PDB entry 9CV0 | electron microscopy, 2.84 A resolution | chains C and b of the 60 polymer chains in the assembly

# Chain C (and b)
Protein: VP1
Notes: chain b of this document is another copy of the same molecule, construct and numbering; everything in this record applies to it too
UniProtKB: A0A097PIM0 (A0A097PIM0_9VIRU); residues -137 to 569 here correspond to UniProt positions 1-707 (UniProt number = residue number + 138)
Chain sequence (707 residues; row label = number of the first residue in the row; numbers below 1 keep their minus sign (Met-137 is residue -137)):
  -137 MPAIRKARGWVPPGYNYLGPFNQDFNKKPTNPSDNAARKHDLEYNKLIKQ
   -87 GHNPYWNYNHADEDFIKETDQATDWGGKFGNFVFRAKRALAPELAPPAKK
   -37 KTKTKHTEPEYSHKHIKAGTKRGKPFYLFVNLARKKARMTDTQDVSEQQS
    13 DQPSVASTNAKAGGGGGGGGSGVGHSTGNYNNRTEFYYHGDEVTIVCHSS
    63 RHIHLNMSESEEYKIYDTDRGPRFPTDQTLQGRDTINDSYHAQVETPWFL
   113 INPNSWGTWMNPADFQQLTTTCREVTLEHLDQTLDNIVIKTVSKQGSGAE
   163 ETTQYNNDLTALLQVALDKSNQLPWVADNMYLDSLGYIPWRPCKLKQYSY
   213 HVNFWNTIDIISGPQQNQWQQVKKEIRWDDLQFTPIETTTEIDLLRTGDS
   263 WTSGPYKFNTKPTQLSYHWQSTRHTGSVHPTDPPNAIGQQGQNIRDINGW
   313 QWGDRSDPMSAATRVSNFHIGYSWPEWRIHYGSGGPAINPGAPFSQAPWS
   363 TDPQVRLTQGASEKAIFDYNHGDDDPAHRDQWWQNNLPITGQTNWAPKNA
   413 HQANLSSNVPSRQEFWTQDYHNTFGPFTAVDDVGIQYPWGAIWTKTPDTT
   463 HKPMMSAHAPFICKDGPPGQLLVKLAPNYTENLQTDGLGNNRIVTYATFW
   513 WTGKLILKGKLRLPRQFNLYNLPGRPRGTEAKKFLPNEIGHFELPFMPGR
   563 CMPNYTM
Disordered / not traced: -137 to 32
Construct notes: conflict Val35 (Ile173 in A0A097PIM0)

# Chain C / chain b interface
Contacting residue pairs - 265 pairs, chain C then chain b:
  Gln276(C) - Asp460(b)  hydrogen bond
  Gln276(C) - Thr461(b)
  Tyr279(C) - Asp242(b)  hydrogen bond
  His280(C) - Asp460(b)  hydrogen bond (side chain-backbone)
  Trp281(C) - His213(b)
  Trp281(C) - Val214(b)
  Trp281(C) - Asn215(b)
  Trp281(C) - Gln244(b)  hydrogen bond
  Ser283(C) - Ser345(b)
  Ser283(C) - Gly346(b)  hydrogen bond (side chain-backbone)
  Thr284(C) - Ala349(b)
  Arg285(C) - Asp100(b)  salt bridge
  Arg285(C) - Ser101(b)
  Arg285(C) - Tyr102(b)  hydrogen bond (side chain-backbone)
  Arg285(C) - His213(b)
  Arg285(C) - Phe216(b)
  Arg285(C) - Gly346(b)
  Arg285(C) - Gly347(b)
  Arg285(C) - Pro348(b)  hydrogen bond (side chain-backbone)
  His286(C) - His213(b)
  His286(C) - Val214(b)  hydrogen bond (side chain-backbone)
  His286(C) - Phe216(b)  hydrogen bond (side chain-backbone)
  His286(C) - Ser345(b)
  His286(C) - Gly346(b)
  Thr287(C) - Trp187(b)
  Thr287(C) - His213(b)
  Gly288(C) - Val188(b)
  Gly288(C) - Asp190(b)
  Gly288(C) - His213(b)
  Ser289(C) - Val188(b)
  Ser289(C) - Asp190(b)  hydrogen bond (backbone-side chain)
  Ser289(C) - Met192(b)  hydrogen bond (side chain-backbone)
  Ser289(C) - Tyr193(b)
  Ser289(C) - His213(b)
  Val290(C) - His103(b)
  Val290(C) - Gln105(b)
  Val290(C) - Tyr193(b)
  Val290(C) - Ser211(b)
  Val290(C) - Tyr212(b)  hydrophobic
  Val290(C) - His213(b)
  His291(C) - Ser101(b)
  His291(C) - His103(b)
  His291(C) - Tyr193(b)  hydrogen bond
  Pro292(C) - Tyr193(b)
  Thr293(C) - Tyr78(b)
  Thr293(C) - Thr80(b)
  Thr293(C) - His103(b)  hydrogen bond
  Thr293(C) - Gln105(b)  hydrogen bond
  Pro295(C) - Tyr78(b)
  Pro295(C) - Glu107(b)
  Pro296(C) - Tyr78(b)
  Gln302(C) - Asp79(b)  hydrogen bond
  Gln302(C) - Thr80(b)
  Gly303(C) - Tyr78(b)
  Gly303(C) - Asp79(b)  hydrogen bond (backbone-backbone)
  Gly303(C) - Thr80(b)
  Gly303(C) - Asp81(b)  hydrogen bond (backbone-backbone)
  Gln304(C) - Asp81(b)
  Asn305(C) - Thr80(b)  hydrogen bond
  Asn305(C) - Asp81(b)  hydrogen bond
  Asn305(C) - Gly83(b)
  Asn305(C) - Ser101(b)
  Asn305(C) - His103(b)  hydrogen bond
  Asp308(C) - Arg391(b)
  Ile309(C) - Tyr193(b)  hydrophobic
  Ile309(C) - Ile378(b)
  Ile309(C) - Arg391(b)
  Asn310(C) - Tyr193(b)
  Asn310(C) - Leu194(b)
  Asn310(C) - Ile378(b)
  Asn310(C) - Phe379(b)
  Asn310(C) - Asp380(b)
  Asn310(C) - Arg391(b)
  Gly311(C) - Tyr193(b)
  Gly311(C) - Leu194(b)
  Gly311(C) - Lys376(b)
  Gly311(C) - Ala377(b)
  Gly311(C) - Ile378(b)  hydrogen bond (backbone-backbone)
  Trp312(C) - Leu194(b)
  Trp312(C) - Glu375(b)
  Trp312(C) - Lys376(b)
  Trp312(C) - Ala377(b)
  Trp312(C) - Gln448(b)
  Trp312(C) - Trp451(b)  hydrogen bond (side chain-backbone)
  Trp312(C) - Gly452(b)
  Trp312(C) - His470(b)
  Gln313(C) - Glu375(b)
  Gln313(C) - Lys376(b)  hydrogen bond (backbone-backbone)
  Trp314(C) - Trp339(b)  hydrophobic
  Trp314(C) - Ile350(b)
  Trp314(C) - Pro352(b)  hydrophobic
  Trp314(C) - Ser374(b)
  Trp314(C) - Glu375(b)  hydrogen bond (backbone-backbone)
  Trp314(C) - Lys376(b)
  Trp314(C) - Ala469(b)  hydrophobic
  Gly315(C) - Lys376(b)
  Gly315(C) - Trp395(b)
  Asp316(C) - Arg368(b)  salt bridge
  Asp316(C) - Lys376(b)
  Asp316(C) - Trp395(b)  hydrogen bond
  Arg317(C) - Ile98(b)
  Arg317(C) - Asn99(b)  hydrogen bond
  Arg317(C) - Lys376(b)
  Arg317(C) - Ile378(b)
  Ser318(C) - Lys376(b)
  Ser318(C) - Ile378(b)
  Ser318(C) - Gln393(b)  hydrogen bond
  Met321(C) - Ile378(b)  hydrophobic
  Ser322(C) - Ile98(b)  hydrogen bond (side chain-backbone)
  Ser322(C) - Asn99(b)
  Ser322(C) - Asp100(b)
  Ser322(C) - Ser101(b)
  Ala323(C) - Asp100(b)
  Ala323(C) - Ser101(b)  hydrogen bond (backbone-side chain)
  Ala323(C) - Tyr193(b)
  Ala324(C) - Ile98(b)
  Ala324(C) - Asp100(b)  hydrogen bond (backbone-backbone)
  Ala324(C) - Pro348(b)
  Ala324(C) - Ala349(b)
  Ala324(C) - Ile350(b)
  Thr325(C) - Ile98(b)
  Arg326(C) - Asp190(b)  salt bridge
  Arg326(C) - Met192(b)
  Arg326(C) - Tyr193(b)
  Val327(C) - Met192(b)
  Val327(C) - Glu375(b)
  Val327(C) - His470(b)
  Ser328(C) - Ala469(b)
  Asn329(C) - Met192(b)
  Asn329(C) - Thr456(b)  hydrogen bond
  Asn329(C) - Ser468(b)
  Asn329(C) - Ala469(b)  hydrogen bond (backbone-backbone)
  Asn329(C) - His470(b)
  Asn329(C) - Ala471(b)  hydrogen bond (side chain-backbone)
  Phe330(C) - Thr456(b)
  Phe330(C) - Lys457(b)
  Phe330(C) - Pro459(b)
  Phe330(C) - Pro465(b)  hydrophobic
  Phe330(C) - Met467(b)
  Phe330(C) - Ser468(b)
  Phe330(C) - Ile474(b)  hydrophobic
  His331(C) - His342(b)
  His331(C) - Ile350(b)
  His331(C) - Asn351(b)
  Ser335(C) - Arg340(b)
  Ala359(C) - Trp217(b)
  Ala359(C) - Lys235(b)
  Pro360(C) - Trp217(b)  hydrophobic
  Pro360(C) - Thr219(b)  hydrogen bond (backbone-side chain)
  Pro360(C) - Val234(b)
  Pro360(C) - Lys235(b)
  Pro360(C) - Ser345(b)
  Trp361(C) - Ile220(b)
  Trp361(C) - Val234(b)  hydrophobic
  Trp361(C) - Tyr343(b)
  Ser362(C) - Lys235(b)
  Thr363(C) - Val234(b)
  Thr363(C) - Lys235(b)
  Gly403(C) - Ser345(b)  hydrogen bond (backbone-side chain)
  Thr405(C) - His342(b)  hydrogen bond (backbone-side chain)
  Thr405(C) - Gly344(b)
  Thr405(C) - Ser345(b)
  Asn406(C) - His342(b)  hydrogen bond
  Pro409(C) - Ile223(b)
  Lys410(C) - Asp221(b)  salt bridge
  Lys410(C) - Ile222(b)
  Lys410(C) - Tyr343(b)
  Asn411(C) - Arg340(b)  hydrogen bond
  Asn411(C) - Ile341(b)
  Asn411(C) - His342(b)  hydrogen bond
  Asn411(C) - Tyr343(b)
  Ala412(C) - Ile222(b)  hydrophobic
  Ala412(C) - Arg340(b)  hydrogen bond (backbone-side chain)
  Ala412(C) - Ile341(b)  hydrogen bond (backbone-backbone)
  His413(C) - Pro337(b)
  His413(C) - Glu338(b)
  His413(C) - Trp339(b)
  His413(C) - Ile341(b)
  His413(C) - Tyr432(b)
  Gln414(C) - Ile98(b)
  Gln414(C) - Glu338(b)
  Gln414(C) - Trp339(b)  hydrogen bond (backbone-backbone)
  Gln414(C) - Ile341(b)
  Ala415(C) - Trp339(b)  hydrogen bond (backbone-side chain)
  Ala415(C) - Gln371(b)  hydrogen bond (backbone-side chain)
  Asn416(C) - Trp339(b)
  Asn416(C) - Arg368(b)
  Asn416(C) - Thr370(b)  hydrogen bond
  Asn416(C) - Gln371(b)  hydrogen bond
  Leu417(C) - Ile98(b)  hydrophobic
  Leu417(C) - Trp339(b)
  Leu417(C) - Ile350(b)  hydrophobic
  Leu417(C) - Thr370(b)  hydrogen bond (backbone-side chain)
  Val421(C) - Arg85(b)
  Val421(C) - Arg95(b)
  Pro422(C) - Arg95(b)
  Ser423(C) - Arg95(b)  hydrogen bond (backbone-side chain)
  Arg424(C) - Gln93(b)
  Arg424(C) - Arg95(b)
  Phe427(C) - Arg95(b)
  Trp428(C) - Tyr432(b)
  Gln430(C) - Ile223(b)
  Gln430(C) - Gln228(b)  hydrogen bond
  Asp431(C) - Arg340(b)  salt bridge
  His433(C) - Asp431(b)
  His433(C) - Tyr432(b)  hydrogen bond (side chain-backbone)
  His433(C) - His433(b)  hydrogen bond
  Asn434(C) - Asn434(b)  hydrogen bond (backbone-side chain)
  Thr435(C) - Trp336(b)
  Thr435(C) - Arg340(b)
  Thr435(C) - Asn351(b)
  Phe436(C) - Asn434(b)  hydrogen bond (backbone-side chain)
  Phe436(C) - His463(b)
  Gly437(C) - Phe436(b)
  Pro438(C) - Tyr334(b)
  Pro438(C) - Phe436(b)
  Pro438(C) - Pro465(b)
  Pro438(C) - Met466(b)  hydrogen bond (backbone-backbone)
  Pro438(C) - Met467(b)  hydrogen bond (backbone-backbone)
  Phe439(C) - Tyr334(b)
  Phe439(C) - Gly353(b)
  Phe439(C) - Pro465(b)
  Phe439(C) - Met467(b)
  Phe439(C) - Ser468(b)
  Phe439(C) - Ala469(b)
  Thr440(C) - His463(b)  hydrogen bond (backbone-side chain)
  Thr440(C) - Pro465(b)
  Ala441(C) - Pro459(b)  hydrophobic
  Ala441(C) - Thr461(b)
  Ala441(C) - His463(b)
  Ala441(C) - Pro465(b)  hydrophobic
  Val442(C) - Thr461(b)
  Val442(C) - Thr462(b)  hydrogen bond (backbone-backbone)
  Val442(C) - His463(b)  hydrogen bond (backbone-backbone)
  Asp443(C) - Thr461(b)
  Asp443(C) - Thr462(b)  hydrogen bond (side chain-backbone)
  Asp444(C) - Thr462(b)  hydrogen bond
  Met466(C) - His463(b)
  Met466(C) - Met466(b)  hydrophobic
  Met467(C) - His463(b)
  Arg527(C) - Gln184(b)  hydrogen bond (side chain-backbone)
  Arg527(C) - Thr246(b)
  Gln528(C) - Leu243(b)
  Gln528(C) - Gln244(b)
  Gln528(C) - Phe245(b)
  Phe529(C) - Phe245(b)  hydrogen bond (backbone-backbone)
  Phe529(C) - Pro247(b)
  Phe529(C) - Thr250(b)
  Asn530(C) - Leu243(b)  hydrogen bond (side chain-backbone)
  Asn530(C) - Phe245(b)  hydrogen bond (side chain-backbone)
  Asn533(C) - Asp241(b)  hydrogen bond (side chain-backbone)
  Arg562(C) - Thr462(b)  hydrogen bond
  Pro565(C) - Asp242(b)
  Pro565(C) - Gln244(b)  hydrogen bond (backbone-side chain)
  Asn566(C) - Gln244(b)
  Tyr567(C) - Pro186(b)  hydrophobic
  Tyr567(C) - Tyr212(b)
  Tyr567(C) - Gln244(b)
  Tyr567(C) - Thr246(b)
  Thr568(C) - Pro459(b)
  Thr568(C) - Asp460(b)  hydrogen bond (backbone-backbone)
  Thr568(C) - Thr461(b)
  Met569(C) - Trp187(b)
  Met569(C) - Lys457(b)
  Met569(C) - Pro459(b)  hydrophobic
Other interface residues (no listed pair), chain C (100 interface residues in all): Arg307, Ile332, Thr402, Ala408, Thr429, Tyr532
Other interface residues (no listed pair), chain b (119 interface residues in all): Lys76, Arg82, Pro84, Leu92, Asp96, Asn183, Asn191, Asp195, Asn218, Ala354, Pro355, Leu369, Ala373, His383, Gln396, Thr458, Lys464

# Summary
Chain C and chain b form an interface of 100 and 119 residues respectively, with 68 hydrogen bonds and 5 salt
bridges. Polar pairs include Arg285(C)-Asp100(b), Asp316(C)-Arg368(b) and Arg326(C)-Asp190(b).
Chain C and chain b are both VP1; the structure, Bufavirus 1 at pH 7.4, was determined by electron microscopy
(same publication as 9CUZ, 9CV9 and 9CWS).
